7NQO - chain A; structure by X-ray diffraction, 1.60 A resolution.

== Chain A ==
Molecule: Mycocyclosin synthase
Organism: Mycobacterium tuberculosis (strain ATCC 25618 / H37Rv)
Notes: EC 1.14.19.70
UniProt: P9WPP7 (CP121_MYCTU); numbering as in UniProt (aligned over 1-396)
Amino-acid sequence (396 residues; row label = number of the first residue in the row):
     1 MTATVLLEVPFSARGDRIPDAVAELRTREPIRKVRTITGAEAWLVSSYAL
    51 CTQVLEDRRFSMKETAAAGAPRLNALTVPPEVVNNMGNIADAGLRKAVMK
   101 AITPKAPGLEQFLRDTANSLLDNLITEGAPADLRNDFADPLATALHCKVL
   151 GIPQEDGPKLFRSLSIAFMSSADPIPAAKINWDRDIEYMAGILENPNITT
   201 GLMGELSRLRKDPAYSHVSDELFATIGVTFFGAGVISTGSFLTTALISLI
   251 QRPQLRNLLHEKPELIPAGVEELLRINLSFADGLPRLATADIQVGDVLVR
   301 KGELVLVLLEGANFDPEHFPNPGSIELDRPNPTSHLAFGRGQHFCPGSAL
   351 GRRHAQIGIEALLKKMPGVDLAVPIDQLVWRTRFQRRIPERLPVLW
Unresolved in the structure: 1-2
Bound ions: heme c Fe near C345 (its only coordinating residue here)
Residues lining bound ligands:
  - heme c (HEC): M62, M86, I102, H146, F230, A233, G234, S237, T238, F241, L274, F280, L284, R286, L309, L336, A337, F338, G339, Q342, H343, C345, P346, G347, L350, G351
  - ULZ (4-[4-[2-(5-bromanyl-1H-indol-3-yl)ethyl]pyrimidin-2-yl]morpholine): M62, T77, V78, V82, V83, N85, F168, T229, A233, S237, F280, R386

== Overview ==
Ligands of chain A: heme c and compound ULZ.
Chain A is Mycocyclosin synthase (Mycobacterium tuberculosis (strain ATCC 25618 / H37Rv)); the structure,
Mycobacterium tuberculosis Cytochrome P450 CYP121 in complex with lead compound 21, was determined by X-ray
diffraction together with 7NQM and 7NQN from the same study.
